PDB entry 6VM1 | electron microscopy, 7.90 A resolution (low resolution: residue-level contacts below are approximate; hydrogen-bond / salt-bridge calls are withheld) | chains C and J of the 26 polymer chains in the assembly

Chain C:
Name: ATP synthase subunit alpha, chloroplastic
Organism: Spinacia oleracea
Notes: EC 7.1.2.2
UniProt: P06450 (ATPA_SPIOL); residues 1-507 here = UniProt positions 1-507
Amino-acid sequence (507 residues; row label = number of the first residue in the row):
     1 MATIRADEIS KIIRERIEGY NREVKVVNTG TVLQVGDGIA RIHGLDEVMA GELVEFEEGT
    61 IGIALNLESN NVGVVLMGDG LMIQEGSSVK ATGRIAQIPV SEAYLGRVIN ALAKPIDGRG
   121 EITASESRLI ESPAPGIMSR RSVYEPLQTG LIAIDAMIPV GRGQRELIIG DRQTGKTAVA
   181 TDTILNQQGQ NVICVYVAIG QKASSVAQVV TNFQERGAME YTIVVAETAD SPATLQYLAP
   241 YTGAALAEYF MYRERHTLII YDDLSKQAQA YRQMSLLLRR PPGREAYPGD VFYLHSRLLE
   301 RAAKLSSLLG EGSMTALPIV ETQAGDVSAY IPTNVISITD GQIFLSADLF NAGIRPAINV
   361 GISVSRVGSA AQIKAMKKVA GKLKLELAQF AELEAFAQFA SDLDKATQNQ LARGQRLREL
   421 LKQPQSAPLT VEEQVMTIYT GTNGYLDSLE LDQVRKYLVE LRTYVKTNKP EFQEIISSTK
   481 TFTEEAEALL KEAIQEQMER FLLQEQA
Disordered / not traced: 1-2, 504-507
Swiss-Prot annotation at these positions:
  - binding site (ATP): G170 to T177
  - site: S363 (Required for activity)

Chain J:
Name: ATP synthase subunit b', chloroplastic
Organism: Spinacia oleracea
UniProt: P31853 (ATPX_SPIOL); numbering as in UniProt (aligned over 1-222)
Amino-acid sequence (222 residues; each row starts with the number of its first residue):
     1 MANMLVASSS KTLPTTTTTT ITPKPKFPLL KTPLLKLSPP QLPPLKHLNL SVLKSAAITA
    61 TPLTLSFLLP YPSLAEEIEK ASLFDFNLTL PIIMAEFLFL MFALDKIYYT PLGDFMDKRD
   121 ASIKEQLSGV KDTSSEVKQL EEQANAVMRA ARAEISAALN KMKKETQLEV EAKLAEGRKK
   181 IEVELQEALG SLEQQKEDTI KSLDSQISAL SDDIVKKVLP VS
Disordered / not traced: 1-89, 221-222

Interface between chain C and chain J:
Contacting residue pairs - 12 pairs, chain C then chain J:
  T3(C) - L192(J)
  T3(C) - Q195(J)
  T3(C) - K196(J)
  T3(C) - T199(J)
  I4(C) - T199(J)
  R5(C) - T199(J)
  R5(C) - I200(J)
  A6(C) - T199(J)
  A6(C) - S202(J)
  A6(C) - L203(J)
  S10(C) - L210(J)
  I13(C) - L210(J)
Other interface residues (no listed pair), chain C (9 interface residues in all): I9, R14, I17
Other interface residues (no listed pair), chain J (12 interface residues in all): Q206, D213, I214, K217

Overview:
9 residues of chain C face 12 of chain J across their interface. Curated annotation (UniProt) lists 8
ATP-binding residues on chain C.
Here chain C is ATP synthase subunit alpha, chloroplastic and chain J is ATP synthase subunit b',
chloroplastic, both from Spinacia oleracea. Entry 6VM1 (Chloroplast ATP synthase (C3, CF1FO)) was determined
by electron microscopy, deposited together with 6VM4, 6VMB, 6VMD, 6VMG, 6VOF, 6VOG and 8 further entries.
